Entry 3I4M (X-ray diffraction, 3.70 A resolution); this record covers chains A and T of the 15 polymer chains in the assembly.

# Chain A
Name: DNA-directed RNA polymerase II subunit RPB1
Organism: Saccharomyces cerevisiae
Notes: EC 2.7.7.6
Reference sequence: P04050 (RPB1_YEAST); numbering as in UniProt (aligned over 1-1733)
Amino-acid sequence (1733 residues; each row starts with the number of its first residue):
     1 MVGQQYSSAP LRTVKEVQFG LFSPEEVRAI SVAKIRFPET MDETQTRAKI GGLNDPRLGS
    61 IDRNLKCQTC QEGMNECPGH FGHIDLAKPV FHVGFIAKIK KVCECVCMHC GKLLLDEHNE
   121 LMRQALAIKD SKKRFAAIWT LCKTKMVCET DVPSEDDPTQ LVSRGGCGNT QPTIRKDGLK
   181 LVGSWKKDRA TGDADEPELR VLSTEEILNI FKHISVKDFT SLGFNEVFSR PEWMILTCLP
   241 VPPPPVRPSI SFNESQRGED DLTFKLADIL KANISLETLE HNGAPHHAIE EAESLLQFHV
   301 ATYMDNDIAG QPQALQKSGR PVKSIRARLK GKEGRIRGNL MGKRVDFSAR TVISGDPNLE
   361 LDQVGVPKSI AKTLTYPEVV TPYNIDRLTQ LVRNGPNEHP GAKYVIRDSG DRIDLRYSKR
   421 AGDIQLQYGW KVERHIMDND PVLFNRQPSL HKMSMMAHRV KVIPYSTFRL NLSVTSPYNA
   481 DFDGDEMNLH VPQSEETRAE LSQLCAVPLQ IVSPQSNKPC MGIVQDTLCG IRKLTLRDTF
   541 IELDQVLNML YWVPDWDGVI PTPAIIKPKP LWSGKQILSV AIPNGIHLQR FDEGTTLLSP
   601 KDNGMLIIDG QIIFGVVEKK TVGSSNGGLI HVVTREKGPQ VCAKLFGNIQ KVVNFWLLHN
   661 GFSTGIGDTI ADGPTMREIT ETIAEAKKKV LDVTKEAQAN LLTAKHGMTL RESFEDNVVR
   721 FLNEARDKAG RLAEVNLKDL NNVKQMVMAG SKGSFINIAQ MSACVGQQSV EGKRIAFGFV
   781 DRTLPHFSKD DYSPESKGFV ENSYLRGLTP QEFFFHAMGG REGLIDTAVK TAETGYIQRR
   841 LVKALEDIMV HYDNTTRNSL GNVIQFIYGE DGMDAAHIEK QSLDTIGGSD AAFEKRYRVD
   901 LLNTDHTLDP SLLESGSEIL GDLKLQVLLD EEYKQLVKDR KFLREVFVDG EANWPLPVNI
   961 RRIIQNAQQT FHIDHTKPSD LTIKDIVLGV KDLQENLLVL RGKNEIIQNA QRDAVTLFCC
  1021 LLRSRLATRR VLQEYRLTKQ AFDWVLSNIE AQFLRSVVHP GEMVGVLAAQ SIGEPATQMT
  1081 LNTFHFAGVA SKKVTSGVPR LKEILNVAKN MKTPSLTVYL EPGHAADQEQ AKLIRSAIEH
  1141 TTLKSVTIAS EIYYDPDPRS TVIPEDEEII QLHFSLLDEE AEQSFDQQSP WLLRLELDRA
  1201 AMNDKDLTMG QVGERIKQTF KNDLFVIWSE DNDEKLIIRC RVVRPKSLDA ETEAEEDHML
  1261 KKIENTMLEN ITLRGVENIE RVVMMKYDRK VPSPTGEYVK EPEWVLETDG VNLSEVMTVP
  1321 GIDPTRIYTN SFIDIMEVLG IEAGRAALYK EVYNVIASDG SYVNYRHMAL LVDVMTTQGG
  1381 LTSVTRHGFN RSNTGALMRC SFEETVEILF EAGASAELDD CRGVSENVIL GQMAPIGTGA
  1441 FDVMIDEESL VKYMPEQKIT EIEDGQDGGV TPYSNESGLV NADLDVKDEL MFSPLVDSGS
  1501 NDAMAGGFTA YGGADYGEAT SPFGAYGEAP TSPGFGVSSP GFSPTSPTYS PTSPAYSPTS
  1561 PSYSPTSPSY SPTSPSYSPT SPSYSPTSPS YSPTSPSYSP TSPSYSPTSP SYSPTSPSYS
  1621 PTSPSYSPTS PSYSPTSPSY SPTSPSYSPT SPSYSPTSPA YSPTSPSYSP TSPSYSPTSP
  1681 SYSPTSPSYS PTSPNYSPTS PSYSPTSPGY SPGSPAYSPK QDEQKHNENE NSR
Unresolved in the structure: 1, 1082-1092, 1180-1186, 1247-1253, 1456-1733
UniProt features mapped onto this chain:
  - region: Pro248 to Asp260 (Lid loop), Asn306 to Lys323 (Rudder loop), Pro810 to Glu822 (Bridging helix)
  - binding site (Zn(2+)): Cys67, Cys70, Cys77, His80, Cys107, Cys110, Cys148, Cys167
  - binding site (Mg(2+)): Asp481, Asp483, Asp485
  - modified residue: Thr1471 (Phosphothreonine)
  - cross-link (Glycyl lysine isopeptide (Lys-Gly)): Lys695 (interchain with G-Cter in ubiquitin), Lys1246 (interchain with G-Cter in ubiquitin), Lys1350 (interchain with G-Cter in ubiquitin)
Bound ions: Zn2+ site 1: Cys67, Cys70, Cys77, His80; Zn2+ site 2: Cys107, Cys110, Cys148, Cys167; Mg2+: Asp481, Asp483, Asp485 (shared with 2 residues of chain P)

# Chain T
Molecule: 26-nt DNA strand
Sequence (26 nucleotides; row label = number of the first residue in the row):
     5 AGCTCAAGTA CTTAGGCCUG GTCATT
Unresolved in the structure: 5-6, 28-30
Modified / non-standard residues: 8OG (8-oxo-2'-deoxy-guanosine-5'-monophosphate) at position 19; BRU (5-bromo-2'-deoxyuridine-5'-monophosphate) at position 23

# Chain A / chain T interface
Contacting residue pairs (21; chain A residue first):
  Ala309(A) with DA14(T), phosphate contact
  Arg320(A) with DC27(T), hydrogen bond to the phosphate
  Lys332(A) with DA18(T), phosphate contact; 8OG_19(T), base contact
  Arg337(A) with DT17(T), salt bridge to the phosphate; DA18(T), phosphate contact; 8OG_19(T), salt bridge to the phosphate
  Arg344(A) with DC21(T), salt bridge to the phosphate
  Arg350(A) with DC21(T), sugar contact
  Gln447(A) with DG20(T), hydrogen bond to the sugar
  Thr831(A) with DA18(T), hydrogen bond to the base
  Ala832(A) with DA18(T), base contact
  Gly835(A) with DA18(T), sugar contact; 8OG_19(T), phosphate contact
  Tyr836(A) with DT17(T), phosphate contact; DA18(T), hydrogen bond to the sugar
  Arg1386(A) with DC15(T), phosphate contact; DT16(T), sugar contact
  Glu1403(A) with DC15(T), phosphate contact; DT16(T), phosphate contact
  Glu1407(A) with DC15(T), phosphate contact
Also at the interface, not in a pair above, chain A (18 interface residues in all): Phe252, Ser318, Asn488, Arg839

# In short
18 residues of chain A and 9 residues of chain T are in contact, with 4 hydrogen bonds and 3 salt bridges.
Polar contacts include Thr831(A)-DA18(T), Gln447(A)-DG20(T) and Tyr836(A)-DA18(T). UniProt lists 8
Zn2+-binding residues and 3 Mg2+-binding residues on chain A.
Here chain A is DNA-directed RNA polymerase II subunit RPB1 (Saccharomyces cerevisiae) and chain T is a 26-nt
DNA strand. Entry 3I4M (8-oxoguanine containing RNA polymerase II elongation complex D) was determined by
X-ray diffraction together with 3I4N from the same study.
